PDB entry 4YSK | X-ray diffraction, 2.47 A resolution | chains A and B

== Chain A (and B) ==
Molecule: Beta-lactamase domain protein
From: Pseudomonas putida (strain F1 / ATCC 700007)
Notes: chain B of this document is another copy of the same molecule, construct and numbering; everything in this record applies to it too
UniProtKB: A5VWI3 (A5VWI3_PSEP1); residue numbers follow UniProt; this construct covers 1-294
Amino-acid sequence (294 residues; numbered 1 to 294; the number before each row is that of its first residue):
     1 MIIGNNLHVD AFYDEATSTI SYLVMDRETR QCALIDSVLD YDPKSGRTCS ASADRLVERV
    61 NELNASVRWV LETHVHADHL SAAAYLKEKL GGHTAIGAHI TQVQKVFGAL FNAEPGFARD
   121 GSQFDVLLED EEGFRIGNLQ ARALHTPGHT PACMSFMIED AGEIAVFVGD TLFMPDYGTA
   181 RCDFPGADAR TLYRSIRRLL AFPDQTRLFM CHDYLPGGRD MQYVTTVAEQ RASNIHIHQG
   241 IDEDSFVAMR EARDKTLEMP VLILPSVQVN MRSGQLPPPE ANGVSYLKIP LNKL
Ion coordination: Fe ion: His74, His149, Asp170
What the authors report for this chain:
  - Fe ion coordination: His74, His149, Asp170
  - Fe ion coordination through a water molecule: His76, Ala77, Asp78, His212
  - conformationally variable residues (side-chain flip): Phe184

== Interface between chain A and chain B ==
Contacting residue pairs (60; chain A residue first):
  Tyr41(A) - Ile289(B)
  Lys44(A) - Met259(B)
  Lys44(A) - Pro260(B)
  Lys44(A) - Val261(B)
  Lys44(A) - Ile263(B)
  Gly46(A) - Pro290(B)
  Gly46(A) - Leu291(B)
  Gly46(A) - Asn292(B)  hydrogen bond (backbone-backbone)
  Arg47(A) - Asn292(B)
  Thr48(A) - Asn292(B)  hydrogen bond (backbone-side chain)
  Ala109(A) - Asn282(B)
  Leu110(A) - Tyr286(B)  hydrogen bond (backbone-side chain)
  Phe111(A) - Tyr286(B)
  Asn112(A) - Glu280(B)  hydrogen bond
  Asn112(A) - Asn282(B)  hydrogen bond
  Asn112(A) - Tyr286(B)
  Glu258(A) - Lys44(B)  salt bridge
  Met259(A) - Lys44(B)
  Pro260(A) - Lys44(B)
  Val261(A) - Lys44(B)
  Ile263(A) - Lys44(B)
  Leu264(A) - Lys44(B)
  Leu276(A) - Leu291(B)  hydrophobic
  Glu280(A) - Asn112(B)  hydrogen bond
  Glu280(A) - Lys288(B)  salt bridge
  Asn282(A) - Ala109(B)
  Asn282(A) - Asn112(B)  hydrogen bond
  Val284(A) - Lys293(B)
  Ser285(A) - Ile289(B)
  Ser285(A) - Pro290(B)
  Ser285(A) - Leu291(B)  hydrogen bond (backbone-backbone)
  Tyr286(A) - Leu110(B)  hydrogen bond (side chain-backbone)
  Tyr286(A) - Phe111(B)
  Tyr286(A) - Asn112(B)
  Tyr286(A) - Lys288(B)
  Tyr286(A) - Ile289(B)
  Tyr286(A) - Pro290(B)
  Leu287(A) - Leu287(B)
  Leu287(A) - Lys288(B)
  Leu287(A) - Ile289(B)  hydrogen bond (backbone-backbone)
  Leu287(A) - Leu291(B)  hydrophobic
  Lys288(A) - Glu280(B)  salt bridge
  Lys288(A) - Tyr286(B)
  Lys288(A) - Leu287(B)
  Ile289(A) - Tyr41(B)
  Ile289(A) - Ser285(B)
  Ile289(A) - Tyr286(B)
  Ile289(A) - Leu287(B)  hydrogen bond (backbone-backbone)
  Ile289(A) - Ile289(B)  hydrophobic
  Pro290(A) - Gly46(B)
  Pro290(A) - Ser285(B)
  Pro290(A) - Tyr286(B)
  Leu291(A) - Gly46(B)
  Leu291(A) - Leu276(B)  hydrophobic
  Leu291(A) - Ser285(B)  hydrogen bond (backbone-backbone)
  Leu291(A) - Leu287(B)  hydrophobic
  Asn292(A) - Gly46(B)  hydrogen bond (backbone-backbone)
  Asn292(A) - Arg47(B)
  Asn292(A) - Thr48(B)  hydrogen bond (side chain-backbone)
  Leu294(A) - Ser45(B)
Other interface residues (no listed pair), chain A (32 interface residues in all): Ser45, Pro277, Ala281, Lys293
Other interface residues (no listed pair), chain B (31 interface residues in all): Leu264, Pro277, Ala281, Val284, Leu294

== In short ==
32 residues of chain A and 31 residues of chain B are in contact, with 14 hydrogen bonds and 3 salt bridges.
Polar contacts include Glu258(A)-Lys44(B), Glu280(A)-Lys288(B) and Thr48(A)-Asn292(B). From the paper:
water-mediated Fe ion coordination by His76(A), Ala77(A) and Asp78(A) among others; Fe ion coordination by
His74(A), His149(A) and Asp170(A).
Both chains are Beta-lactamase domain protein (Pseudomonas putida (strain F1 / ATCC 700007)). Entry 4YSK
(Crystal structure of apo-form SdoA from Pseudomonas putida) was determined by X-ray diffraction together with
4YSB and 4YSL from the same study.
